5YIW - chains A and D of the 3 polymer chains in the assembly; structure by X-ray diffraction, 1.55 A resolution.

Chain A:
Name: Cell cycle regulatory protein GcrA
Source organism: Caulobacter crescentus (strain NA1000 / CB15N)
Notes: fragment: DNA-binding domain (DBD)
UniProtKB: A0A0H3C9J4 (A0A0H3C9J4_CAUCN); residue numbers follow UniProt; this construct covers 1-45
Sequence (49 residues; numbered -3 to 45; the number before each row is that of its first residue; numbers below 1 keep their minus sign (Gly-3 is residue -3)):
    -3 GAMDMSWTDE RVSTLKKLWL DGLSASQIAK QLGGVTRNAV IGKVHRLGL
Unresolved in the structure: -3 to 0
Differences from the reference sequence: expression tag (-3 to 0)
From the paper describing this entry:
  - binding site for the 11-nt DNA strand (chain D): Trp15, Ser20, Ala21, Ser22, Arg33, Asn34, Ile37, His41
  - binding site for the 11-nt DNA strand: Trp3, Thr32, Arg33, Asn34, Gly38, Lys39, Arg42
  - mutagenesis - R33A/R42A, R33W, N34A/I37A, I37E, I37W, G38W, G38Y, K39A, K39A/R42A, R42A: decreased growth
  - mutagenesis - W3A, W15A: decreased stability
  - specificity-determining residues: Arg33, Asn34, Ile37, Gly38

Chain D:
Molecule: 11-nt DNA strand
Sequence (11 nucleotides; row label = number of the first residue in the row):
     1 CCCTGXTTCG C
Modified residues: 6MA (N6-methyl-deoxy-adenosine-5'-monophosphate) at position 6

How chain A and chain D interact:
Pairs across the interface (14):
  Trp15(A) - DG5(D)  phosphate contact
  Ser20(A) - DT4(D)  hydrogen bond to the phosphate
  Ser20(A) - DG5(D)  phosphate contact
  Ala21(A) - DG5(D)  hydrogen bond to the phosphate
  Ser22(A) - DT4(D)  hydrogen bond to the phosphate
  Arg33(A) - DT4(D)  base contact
  Arg33(A) - DG5(D)  hydrogen bond to the base
  Arg33(A) - 6MA_6(D)  base contact
  Asn34(A) - 6MA_6(D)  base contact
  Ile37(A) - DG5(D)  base contact
  Ile37(A) - 6MA_6(D)  base contact
  Ile37(A) - DT7(D)  base contact
  His41(A) - 6MA_6(D)  salt bridge to the phosphate
  His41(A) - DT7(D)  salt bridge to the phosphate
Interface residues without a listed pair, chain A (10 interface residues in all): Leu19, Lys26
Interface residues without a listed pair, chain D (5 interface residues in all): DC3

Overview:
10 residues of chain A and 5 residues of chain D are in contact, with 4 hydrogen bonds and 2 salt bridges.
Polar pairs include Arg33(A)-DG5(D), Ser20(A)-DT4(D) and Ala21(A)-DG5(D). From the paper: a binding site for
the 11-nt DNA strand (chain D) at Trp15(A), Ser20(A) and Ala21(A) among others; R33A/R42A, R33W and N34A/I37A
of chain A, among others, reduce growth; 12 substitutions were tested in all.
Chain A is Cell cycle regulatory protein GcrA (Caulobacter crescentus (strain NA1000 / CB15N)) and chain D is
an 11-nt DNA strand; the structure, Caulobacter crescentus GcrA DNA-binding domain (DBD) in complex with
methylated dsDNA (crystal form 2), was determined by X-ray diffraction (same publication as 5YIU, 5YIV and
5Z7I).
